PDB entry 8YGD | electron microscopy, 2.84 A resolution | chains H and M of the 34 polymer chains in the assembly

# Chain H
Molecule: Photosynthetic reaction center subunit H
Organism: Fuscovulum blasticum DSM 2131
UniProtKB: A0A2T4J4Z7 (A0A2T4J4Z7_FUSBL); residues 1-256 here = UniProt positions 1-256
Chain sequence (256 residues; numbered 1 to 256; the number before each row is that of its first residue):
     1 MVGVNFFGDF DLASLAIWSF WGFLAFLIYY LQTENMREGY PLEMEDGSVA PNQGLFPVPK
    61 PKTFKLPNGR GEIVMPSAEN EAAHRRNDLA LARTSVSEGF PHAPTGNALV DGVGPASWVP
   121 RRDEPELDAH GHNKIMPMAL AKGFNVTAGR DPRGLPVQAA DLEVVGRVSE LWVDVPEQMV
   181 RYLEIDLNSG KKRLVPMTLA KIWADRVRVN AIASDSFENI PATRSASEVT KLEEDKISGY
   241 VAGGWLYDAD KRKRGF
Not modelled in the structure: 255-256
Residues lining bound ligands:
  - 1,2-diacyl-sn-glycero-3-phosphocholine (PC1), molecule 1: Phe10, Ser14, Ile17, Trp18, Trp21
  - 1,2-diacyl-sn-glycero-3-phosphocholine (PC1), molecule 2: Ile28, Gln32, Met36, Tyr40, Gly54, Leu55, Phe56
  - 1,2-diacyl-sn-glycero-3-phosphocholine (PC1), molecule 3: Tyr29, Leu55, Pro57
  - 1,2-diacyl-sn-glycero-3-phosphocholine (PC1), molecule 4: Met44, Asn52, Glu98
  - 1,2-diacyl-sn-glycero-3-phosphocholine (PC1), molecule 5: Pro51, Asn52, Gln53, Gly54, Leu55

# Chain M
Molecule: Reaction center protein M chain
Organism: Fuscovulum blasticum DSM 2131
UniProtKB: A0A2T4J9V9 (A0A2T4J9V9_FUSBL); residues 1-307 here = UniProt positions 1-307
Chain sequence (307 residues; numbered 1 to 307; the number before each row is that of its first residue):
     1 MAEYQNIFTQ VQVGGAPEMG LVEGVDLSNR TKGTTNWTLL GWFGNAQIGP IYLGGWGTVS
    61 LISGVLWFMT IGAWFWYEAG FNPAVFMRDL FYLSLDAPDA KYGLGVPRDA EGIMWFIASF
   121 FMFVAVWSWW IRTYTRAAAL GMGKHTAWAF LSAIWLWMVL GFIRPILMGS WSEAVPYGIF
   181 THLDWTNNFS LTYGNLFYNP FHGLSIAFLY GSALLFAMHG ATILAVSRFG GDRELEQIVD
   241 RGTAAERAAL FWRWTMGFNA TMEGIHRWAW WFGVLVTLTG GIGILLSGTV VDNWYVWAQV
   301 HGYAPVN
Not modelled in the structure: 1-2, 307
Bound ions: Fe2+: His219, Glu234, His266 (shared with 2 residues of chain L)
Residues lining bound ligands:
  - bacteriochlorophyll a (BCL), molecule 1: Trp67, Phe68, Leu90, Phe91, Met122, Trp157, Leu160, Val175, Ile179, His182, Leu183, Thr186
  - bacteriochlorophyll a (BCL), molecule 2: Trp67, Val126, Phe150, Ala153, Leu156, Trp157, Leu160, Trp185, Thr186, Asn187, Phe189, Ser190, Leu196, Phe197, His202, Ser205, Ile206, Leu209, Tyr210, Val276, Thr277, Gly280, Gly281, Ile284
  - bacteriochlorophyll a (BCL), molecule 3: Phe197, Gly203, Leu204, Ile206, Ala207, Tyr210, Gly211, Leu214
  - bacteriopheophytin a (BPH), molecule 1: Ser60, Leu61, Gly64, Val65, Phe68, Ala125, Val126, Trp129, Thr133, Thr146, Ala149, Phe150, Ala153, Gly273, Val274, Thr277
  - bacteriopheophytin a (BPH), molecule 2: Tyr210, Ala213, Leu214, Ala217, Met218, Trp252, Thr255, Met256
  - 1,2-diacyl-sn-glycero-3-phosphocholine (PC1), molecule 1: Leu66, Met69, Thr70, Ala73, Trp74, Trp76, Tyr77, Phe81, Arg108, Asp109, Ala110, Ile113, Met114, Ile117
  - 1,2-diacyl-sn-glycero-3-phosphocholine (PC1), molecule 2: Asn82, Pro83, Ala84
  - 1,2-diacyl-sn-glycero-3-phosphocholine (PC1), molecule 3: Leu104, Phe116, Phe162, Ile166, Trp171
  - 1,2-diacyl-sn-glycero-3-phosphocholine (PC1), molecule 4: Pro200, Gly203, Leu204, Ala207, Trp297, His301, Tyr303
  - 1,2-diacyl-sn-glycero-3-phosphocholine (PC1), molecule 5: Leu204, Ala207, Phe208, Met256, Gly257, Phe258, Trp268, Phe272
  - 1,2-diacyl-sn-glycero-3-phosphocholine (PC1), molecule 6: Gln299, Val300, His301, Gly302
  - spheroidene (SPO): Trp67, Phe68, Met69, Ile71, Gly72, Ala73, Phe75, Trp76, Phe86, Leu90, Trp115, Phe116, Ser119, Phe120, Met122, Phe123, Trp157, Met158, Leu160, Gly161, Phe162, Trp171, Val175, Pro176, Tyr177, Gly178, Ile179, His182
  - ubiquinone-10 (U10), molecule 1: Glu3, Gln5, Arg228
  - ubiquinone-10 (U10), molecule 2: Met87, Leu90, Phe91
  - ubiquinone-10 (U10), molecule 3: Leu214, Leu215, Met218, His219, Thr222, Ile223, Ala245, Ala248, Ala249, Trp252, Met256, Phe258, Asn259, Ala260, Thr261, Met262, Ile265, Trp268, Phe272

# How chain H and chain M interact
Pairs across the interface (110):
  Met1(H) with Thr289(M), hydrogen bond (backbone-backbone); Val290(M)
  Val2(H) with Gly288(M); Thr289(M); Val290(M); Asp292(M)
  Asp9(H) with Val300(M); His301(M), hydrogen bond (backbone-side chain)
  Asp11(H) with Trp297(M), hydrogen bond
  Leu12(H) with Val290(M), hydrophobic
  Ala13(H) with Phe201(M); Val290(M); Trp297(M), hydrophobic
  Ser14(H) with Trp297(M); His301(M), hydrogen bond
  Ala16(H) with Phe201(M)
  Ile17(H) with Pro200(M), hydrophobic; Phe201(M); Leu204(M), hydrophobic
  Phe20(H) with Leu204(M), hydrophobic; Phe208(M), hydrophobic; Leu275(M), hydrophobic; Thr279(M)
  Phe23(H) with Trp271(M), hydrophobic
  Leu27(H) with Trp271(M)
  Tyr30(H) with Arg267(M), hydrogen bond
  Leu31(H) with Arg267(M); Trp268(M), hydrophobic
  Gln32(H) with Phe258(M); Asn259(M)
  Glu34(H) with Thr261(M)
  Asn35(H) with Asn259(M); Ala260(M); Thr261(M); Gly264(M); Trp268(M), hydrogen bond
  Glu38(H) with Gln237(M); Ile238(M); Arg241(M), salt bridge; Thr261(M)
  Tyr40(H) with Arg253(M)
  Lys62(H) with Glu263(M), salt bridge
  Phe64(H) with Ile238(M), hydrophobic; Glu263(M)
  Leu66(H) with Val239(M), hydrophobic
  Met75(H) with Ile238(M)
  Glu81(H) with Arg241(M), salt bridge
  His84(H) with Asp240(M), salt bridge; Arg241(M)
  Pro115(H) with Arg247(M), hydrogen bond (backbone-side chain)
  Ser117(H) with Thr243(M); Arg247(M), hydrogen bond (backbone-side chain)
  Val119(H) with Arg241(M); Gly242(M); Thr243(M); Glu246(M)
  Arg121(H) with Glu236(M), hydrogen bond (side chain-backbone); Gln237(M); Asp240(M), salt bridge; Arg241(M)
  Arg122(H) with Asp240(M), salt bridge
  Glu126(H) with Arg233(M), salt bridge; Glu236(M)
  Ala129(H) with Leu21(M), hydrophobic
  Ile135(H) with Arg233(M)
  Gly143(H) with Gly15(M)
  Phe144(H) with Val13(M), hydrophobic; Gly14(M); Gly15(M)
  Asn145(H) with Val13(M); Gly14(M), hydrogen bond (backbone-backbone)
  Val146(H) with Gln12(M)
  Thr147(H) with Gln12(M), hydrogen bond; Val13(M); Gly14(M)
  Ala148(H) with Gln12(M); Trp42(M), hydrophobic
  Gly149(H) with Gln10(M); Trp42(M)
  Arg150(H) with Val11(M)
  Pro152(H) with Val11(M), hydrophobic
  Val175(H) with Glu18(M)
  Glu177(H) with Asn45(M)
  Gln178(H) with Val13(M); Gly15(M); Ala16(M); Glu18(M); Gln47(M)
  Met179(H) with Val13(M)
  Val180(H) with Val13(M), hydrophobic
  Arg181(H) with Asp232(M), salt bridge
  Met197(H) with Tyr4(M); Gln10(M)
  Thr198(H) with Tyr4(M); Ser227(M); Arg228(M)
  Leu199(H) with Arg228(M)
  Ala200(H) with Gln10(M)
  Lys201(H) with Gln10(M)
  Ile202(H) with Gln10(M), hydrogen bond (backbone-side chain); Val11(M), hydrophobic
  Lys231(H) with Glu236(M), salt bridge; Asp240(M), salt bridge
  Glu234(H) with Arg233(M), salt bridge
  Asp235(H) with Gly242(M); Thr243(M)
  Ser238(H) with Arg228(M), hydrogen bond (side chain-backbone); Phe229(M)
  Ala242(H) with Phe229(M), hydrophobic
  Trp245(H) with Glu3(M)
Also at the interface, not in a pair above, chain H (78 interface residues in all): Gly3, Leu24, Ile28, Met36, Arg37, Leu42, Ile73, Asn80, Gly114, Ala116, Trp118, His130, Lys134, Asp174, Pro176, Tyr182, Pro196, Gly239
Also at the interface, not in a pair above, chain M (58 interface residues in all): Asn6, Gly20, Thr38, Ile265, Leu286, Val291

# Overview
Chain H and chain M form an interface of 78 and 58 residues respectively; the contacts include 13 hydrogen
bonds and 11 salt bridges. Polar pairs include Glu38(H)-Arg241(M), Lys62(H)-Glu263(M) and Glu81(H)-Arg241(M).
3 1,2-diacyl-sn-glycero-3-phosphocholine molecules are bound between chain H and chain M.
Chain H is Photosynthetic reaction center subunit H and chain M is Reaction center protein M chain, both from
Fuscovulum blasticum DSM 2131; the structure, Rhodobacter blasticus RC-LH1 dimer, was determined by electron
microscopy, deposited together with 8YGL.
